PDB entry 7DAF | X-ray diffraction, 2.40 A resolution | chains C and D of the 6 polymer chains in the assembly

[Chain C]
Protein: Tubulin alpha-1B chain
From: Sus scrofa
UniProt: Q2XVP4 (TBA1B_PIG); residues 1-451 here = UniProt positions 1-451
Amino-acid sequence (451 residues; each row starts with the number of its first residue):
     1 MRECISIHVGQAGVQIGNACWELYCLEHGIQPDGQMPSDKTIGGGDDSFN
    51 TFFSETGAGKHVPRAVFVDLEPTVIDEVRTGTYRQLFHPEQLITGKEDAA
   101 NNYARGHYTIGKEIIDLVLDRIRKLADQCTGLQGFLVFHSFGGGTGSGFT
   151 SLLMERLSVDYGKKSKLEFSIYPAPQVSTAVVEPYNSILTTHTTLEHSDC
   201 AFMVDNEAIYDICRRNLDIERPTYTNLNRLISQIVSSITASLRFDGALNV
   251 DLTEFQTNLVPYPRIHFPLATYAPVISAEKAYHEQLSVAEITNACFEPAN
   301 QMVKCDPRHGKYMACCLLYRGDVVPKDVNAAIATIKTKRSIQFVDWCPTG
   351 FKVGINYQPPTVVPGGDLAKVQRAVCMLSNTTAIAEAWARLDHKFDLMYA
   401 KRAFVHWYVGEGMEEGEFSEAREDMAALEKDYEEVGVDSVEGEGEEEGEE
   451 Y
Disordered / not traced: 441-451
Bound ions: Ca2+: Asp39, Thr41, Gly44, Glu55
Ligand contacts: GTP (guanosine-5'-triphosphate): Gly10, Gln11, Ala12, Gln15, Ile16, Asp69, Asp98, Ala99, Ala100, Asn101, Ser140, Gly142, Gly143, Gly144, Thr145, Gly146, Ile171, Pro173, Val177, Ser178, Thr179, Glu183, Asn206, Tyr224, Leu227, Asn228, Ile231

[Chain D]
Protein: Tubulin beta chain
From: Sus scrofa
UniProt: A0A287AGU7 (A0A287AGU7_PIG); the author numbering skips numbers that UniProt does not, so the offset changes along the chain: 1-358 = UniProt 1-358; 367-453 = UniProt 359-445
Amino-acid sequence (445 residues; numbered 1 to 453; 8 numbers in that range are skipped by the numbering (no residue carries them; nothing is unmodelled there); the number before each row is that of its first residue):
     1 MREIVHIQAGQCGNQIGAKFWEVISDEHGIDPTGSYHGDSDLQLERINVY
    51 YNEATGNKYVPRAILVDLEPGTMDSVRSGPFGQIFRPDNFVFGQSGAGNN
   101 WAKGHYTEGAELVDSVLDVVRKESESCDCLQGFQLTHSLGGGTGSGMGTL
   151 LISKIREEYPDRIMNTFSVMPSPKVSDTVVEPYNATLSVHQLVENTDETY
   201 CIDNEALYDICFRTLKLTTPTYGDLNHLVSATMSGVTTCLRFPGQLNADL
   251 RKLAVNMVPFPRLHFFMPGFAPLTSRGSQQYRALTVPELTQQMFDSKNMM
   301 AACDPRHGRYLTVAAIFRGRMSMKEVDEQMLNVQNKNSSYFVEWIPNNVK
   351 TAVCDIPP
   367 RGLKMSATFIGNSTAIQELFKRISEQFTAMFRRKAFLHWYTGEGMDEMEF
   417 TEAESNMNDLVSEYQQYQDATADEQGEFEEEEGEDEA
Disordered / not traced: 1, 440-453
Ligand contacts:
  - GDP (guanosine-5'-diphosphate): Gly10, Gln11, Cys12, Gln15, Ile16, Asp67, Asn99, Ser138, Gly140, Gly141, Gly142, Thr143, Gly144, Val169, Pro171, Val175, Ser176, Glu181, Asn204, Leu207, Tyr222, Leu225, Asn226
  - Ixabepilone (GZX; (1S,3S,7S,10R,11S,12S,16R)-8,8,10,12,16-pentamethyl-3-[(E)-1-(2-methyl-1,3-thiazol-4-yl)prop-1-en-2-yl]-7,11-bis(oxidanyl)-17-oxa-4-azabicyclo[14.1.0]heptadecane-5,9-dione): Leu215, Leu217, Asp224, His227, Leu228, Ala231, Phe270, Pro272, Leu273, Thr274, Ser275, Arg276, Gln279, Arg282, Leu284, Leu369

[How chain C and chain D interact]
Residue-residue contacts (54):
  Gln11(C) with Gln245(D), hydrogen bond
  Lys96(C) with Asp128(D), salt bridge
  Glu97(C) with Cys129(D)
  Asp98(C) with Asp249(D); Lys252(D), salt bridge
  Ala100(C) with Arg251(D); Lys252(D); Val255(D)
  Asn101(C) with Lys252(D)
  Arg105(C) with Arg251(D)
  Pro175(C) with Asn347(D)
  Ser178(C) with Lys350(D), hydrogen bond
  Thr179(C) with Gln245(D); Leu246(D); Asn256(D), hydrogen bond (backbone-side chain)
  Ala180(C) with Asn256(D)
  Val181(C) with Asn256(D), hydrogen bond (backbone-side chain); Ile345(D), hydrophobic; Pro346(D); Lys350(D)
  Tyr210(C) with Asp327(D)
  Glu220(C) with Lys324(D)
  Arg221(C) with Met323(D), hydrogen bond; Lys324(D); Asp327(D), salt bridge
  Tyr224(C) with Gln245(D)
  Lys394(C) with Pro346(D); Asn347(D), hydrogen bond
  Leu397(C) with Glu343(D); Trp344(D); Pro346(D), hydrophobic; Ala438(D), hydrophobic
  Met398(C) with Trp344(D); Pro346(D)
  Lys401(C) with Phe260(D); Trp344(D); Ala436(D); Thr437(D), hydrogen bond (side chain-backbone)
  Arg402(C) with Phe260(D)
  Ala403(C) with Pro259(D); Phe260(D), hydrophobic
  Phe404(C) with Val255(D); Asn256(D); Val258(D); Pro259(D), hydrogen bond (backbone-backbone); Thr312(D); Ile345(D), hydrophobic
  His406(C) with Val258(D); Pro259(D), hydrogen bond (side chain-backbone); Phe260(D); Pro261(D)
  Trp407(C) with Ala254(D); Val255(D); Val258(D), hydrogen bond (side chain-backbone)
Other interface residues (no listed pair), chain C (27 interface residues in all): Val182, Glu411
Other interface residues (no listed pair), chain D (28 interface residues in all): Asn348

[Summary]
Chain C and chain D form an interface of 27 and 28 residues respectively; the contacts include 10 hydrogen
bonds and 3 salt bridges. Among the polar pairs are Lys96(C)-Asp128(D), Asp98(C)-Lys252(D) and
Arg221(C)-Asp327(D). Ligands of chain C: GTP. Bound to chain D: GDP and Ixabepilone.
Here chain C is Tubulin alpha-1B chain and chain D is Tubulin beta chain, both from Sus scrofa. Entry 7DAF
(IXA in complex with tubulin) was determined by X-ray diffraction (same publication as 7DAD and 7DAE).
